PDB entry 6L4U | electron microscopy, 2.40 A resolution | chains B and C of the 28 polymer chains in the assembly

[Chain B]
Protein: Photosystem I P700 chlorophyll a apoprotein A2
Source organism: Chaetoceros gracilis
Sequence (733 residues; row label = number of the first residue in the row):
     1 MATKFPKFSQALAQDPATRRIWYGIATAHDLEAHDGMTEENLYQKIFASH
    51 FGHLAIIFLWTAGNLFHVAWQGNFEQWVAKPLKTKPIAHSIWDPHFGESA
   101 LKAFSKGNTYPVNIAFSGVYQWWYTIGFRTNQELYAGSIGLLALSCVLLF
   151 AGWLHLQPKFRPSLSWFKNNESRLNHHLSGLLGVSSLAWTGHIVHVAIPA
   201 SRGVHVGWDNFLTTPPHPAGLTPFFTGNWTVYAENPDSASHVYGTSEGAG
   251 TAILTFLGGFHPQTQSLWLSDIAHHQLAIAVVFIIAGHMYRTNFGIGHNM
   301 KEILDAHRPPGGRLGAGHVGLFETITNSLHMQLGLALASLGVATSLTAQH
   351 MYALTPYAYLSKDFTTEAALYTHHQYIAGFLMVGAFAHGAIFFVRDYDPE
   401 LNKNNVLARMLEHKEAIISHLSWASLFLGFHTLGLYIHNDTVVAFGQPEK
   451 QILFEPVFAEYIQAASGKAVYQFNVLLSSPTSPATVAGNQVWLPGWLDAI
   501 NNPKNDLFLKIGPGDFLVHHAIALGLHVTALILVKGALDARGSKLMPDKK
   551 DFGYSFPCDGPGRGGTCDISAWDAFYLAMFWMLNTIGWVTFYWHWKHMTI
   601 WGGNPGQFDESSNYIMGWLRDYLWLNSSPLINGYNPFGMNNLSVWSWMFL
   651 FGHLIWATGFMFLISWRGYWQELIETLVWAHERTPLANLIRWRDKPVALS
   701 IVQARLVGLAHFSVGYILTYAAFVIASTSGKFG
Unresolved in the structure: 1, 733
Bound ions: chlorophyll a Mg (32 sites), coordinated by His29, His50, His53, His67, His89, Asp93, His95, His155, His176, His177, His192, His195, His274, His275, Gln276, His288 and 16 more; 4Fe-4S cluster Fe: Cys558, Cys567 (shared with 2 residues of chain A)
Ligand contacts:
  - Fucoxanthin / chlorophyll a: Phe224, Phe225, Trp229, Val281, Ile285, Tyr461, Ile462, Ala465, Ser466, Leu476, Leu477, Ala484, Trp492, Leu493, Trp496, Phe508
  - beta-carotene (BCR), molecule 1: Gly52, Ile56, Leu59, Leu149
  - beta-carotene (BCR), molecule 2: Leu54, Ile57, Phe58, Trp60, Gly180, Leu181, Val184, Ser185, Leu187
  - beta-carotene (BCR), molecule 3: Phe58, Thr61, Leu65, Trp122, Trp123, Ile126, Phe128, Gly137, Leu141, Leu144, Trp208, Phe211, Leu212
  - beta-carotene (BCR), molecule 4: Leu187, Leu221, Phe224, Phe225, Leu277, Val281, Ile284, Ile285, His288
  - beta-carotene (BCR), molecule 5: Met331, Gly334, Leu335, Ala338, Val342, Met382, Ala385, Phe386, Gly389, Phe392, Phe393, Ala537
  - beta-carotene (BCR), molecule 6: Met410, Val534, Leu538
  - beta-carotene (BCR), molecule 7: Val644, Trp647, Met648, Phe651, Trp670, Ile674, Leu677
  - beta-carotene (BCR), molecule 8: Thr684, Pro685, Leu686, Ala687
  - chlorophyll a isomer (CL0): Leu619, Leu623, Trp624, Trp656
  - chlorophyll a (CLA), molecule 1: Phe5, Phe8, Gly24, Ile25, Ala28, His29, Leu31, His34, Ser49, His53, Ile56
  - chlorophyll a (CLA), molecule 2: Thr18, Ile21, Trp22, Ile674, Leu677, Val678, His681, Ile690, Arg691, Trp692, Arg693, Asp694, Pro696, Val697
  - chlorophyll a (CLA), molecule 3: Trp22, Phe651, Leu654, Ile655, Thr658, Met661, Phe662, Leu699, Val707, Ala710, His711, Val714
  - chlorophyll a (CLA), molecule 4: Ile25, Ala26, Thr27, Ala28, His29, Asp30, His330, Leu333, Leu337, Phe380, Leu381, Val383, Gly384, Ala387, His388, Ile391, Arg395, Tyr554, Trp572, Phe575, Phe651, Val714, Leu718
  - chlorophyll a (CLA), molecule 5: His29, Leu31, Glu32, Tyr43, Ile46, Ser49, His50, His53, Leu54, Ile57, Phe167, Arg173, His177, Leu181, Leu329, His330, Gln332, Leu333, Ala336, Leu337, Leu340
  - chlorophyll a (CLA), molecule 6: His29, His53, Ile56, Ile57, Trp60, Leu337, Leu340, Ile377, Phe380, Leu381
  - chlorophyll a (CLA), molecule 7: Phe47, Phe51, Leu144, Val147, Leu148, Phe150, Ala151, Leu154, His155, Lys159, Phe160, Pro162, Trp166
  - chlorophyll a (CLA), molecule 8: Phe47, His50, Phe51, Leu54, Trp166, Phe167, Asn169, Ser172, Arg173, His176, His177, Gly180, Leu181, Leu182, Phe283, Leu340, Leu346
  - chlorophyll a (CLA), molecule 9: Ile56, Leu59, Trp60, Ala62, Gly63, Phe66, His67, Trp70, Gln71, His89, Ser90, Ile91, Trp92, Leu142
  - chlorophyll a (CLA), molecule 10: Ile57, Phe58, Trp60, Thr61, Ser117, Gly118, Val119, Trp122, Ser185, Ala188, Leu340, Ala343, Thr344, Thr347, Met351, Tyr357, Leu370, His373, His374, Ile377, Leu381
  - chlorophyll a (CLA), molecule 11: Trp60, Asn64, His67, Val68, Ala88, His89, Asn113, Ile114, Ala115, Phe116, Ser117, Val119, Val644, Trp645, Met648
  - chlorophyll a (CLA), molecule 12: Trp60, Asn64, Phe116, Ser117, Val119, Ala369, Leu370, Thr372, His373, Tyr376, Ile377, Phe380, Trp645, Met648, Ile717, Leu718, Tyr720, Ala721, Val724, Ile725
  - chlorophyll a (CLA), molecule 13: His89, Ser90, Ile91, Trp92, Asp93, Pro94, His95, Phe96, Phe104, Asn113, Ser643, Val644, Trp647
  - chlorophyll a (CLA), molecule 14: Trp92, Pro94, His95
  - chlorophyll a (CLA), molecule 15: Trp122, Thr125, Ile126, Leu181, Leu182, Ser185, Ser186, Trp189, Leu267, Leu269, Ile272, His275, Gln276, Ile279, Phe283, Ala343, Leu346, Thr347, His350, Met351, Pro356, Tyr357
  - chlorophyll a (CLA), molecule 16: Ile126, Gly127, Phe128, Glu133, Ala136, Gly137, Gly140, Leu141, Leu144, Ser185, Ala188, Trp189, Gly191, His192, His195, Val196, Val206, Gly207, Trp208, Phe211
  - chlorophyll a (CLA), molecule 17: Trp166, Asn169, Ser172, His176, Thr292, Asn293, Phe294
  - chlorophyll a (CLA), molecule 18: Asn170, Arg173, Leu174, His177, Leu178, Leu182, Met300, Leu304, Phe322, Ile325, Thr326, Leu335, Ala336, Ser339, Ala343
  - chlorophyll a (CLA), molecule 19: Leu174, Leu178, Leu182, Val282, Phe283, Ala286, Met289, Tyr290, Met300, Ile303, Leu304
  - chlorophyll a (CLA), molecule 20: Asn175, His176, Ser179, Gly180, Val184, Ile284, Gly287, His288, Met289, Tyr290, Thr292, Phe294, Ile296
  - chlorophyll a (CLA), molecule 21: Leu187, Ala188, Thr190, Gly191, Val194, His195, Phe211, Leu212, Thr213, Thr214, Pro215, Pro216, His217, Gly220, Leu221, Phe224, Tyr232, Ile253, Leu254, Leu277
  - chlorophyll a (CLA), molecule 22: Phe224, Gly227, Trp229, Thr230, Tyr232, Ala233, Leu254, Thr255, Phe256, His274, Leu277, Ala278, Val281, Val491
  - chlorophyll a (CLA), molecule 23: Phe224, Phe225, Thr226, Gly227, Trp229
  - chlorophyll a (CLA), molecule 24: Thr255, Phe256, Gly258, Gly259, Leu267, Asp271, Ile272, His274, His275, Ala278, Ile279, His350, Leu354, Pro356, Trp492, Trp496
  - chlorophyll a (CLA), molecule 25: Ile285, His288, Met289, Ile296, Gly297, His298
  - chlorophyll a (CLA), molecule 26: Met289, His298, Glu302, Ile303, Ala306, His307
  - chlorophyll a (CLA), molecule 27: Ile303, Leu304, His307, Leu314, His318, Leu321, Ile325, Met331, Val406, Leu407, Met410, Leu476, Ser482, Pro483, Ala484, Ala487, Gly488, Val491, Trp492
  - chlorophyll a (CLA), molecule 28: Ala306, His307, Arg308, Pro309, Pro310, Arg313, Leu314
  - chlorophyll a (CLA), molecule 29: Arg313, Leu314, Gly315, Val406, Arg409, Met410, Glu412, His413, Ala416, Ile417, His420
  - chlorophyll a (CLA), molecule 30: Leu335, Ser339, Val342, Leu346, Gln349, His350, Tyr352, Ala353, Leu354, Leu507, Phe508
  - chlorophyll a (CLA), molecule 31: Val342, Ser345, Leu346, Gln349, Gln375, Gly379, Met382, Phe386, Leu526, Thr529, Ala530, Leu533, Met582, Thr585, Ile586
  - chlorophyll a (CLA), molecule 32: Gln349, Tyr352, Tyr371, Gln375, Phe458, Ala459, Ile462, Gln463, Phe508, Leu509, Ile511, His519, Ile522, Leu526, Val589, Tyr592, Trp593, Lys596
  - chlorophyll a (CLA), molecule 33: Ala416, His420, Trp423
  - chlorophyll a (CLA), molecule 34: Ile417, His420, Leu421, Trp423, Ala424, Ala523, Leu526, His527
  - chlorophyll a (CLA), molecule 35: Ser419, His420, Ser422, Trp423, Leu426, Phe430
  - chlorophyll a (CLA), molecule 36: Ser422, Ser425, Leu426, Gly429, Phe430, Leu433, Gly434, Leu524, Val528, Leu531, Ile532, Leu577, Phe580, Trp581
  - chlorophyll a (CLA), molecule 37: Trp423, Leu426, Phe427, Phe430, His431
  - chlorophyll a (CLA), molecule 38: Trp423, Phe427, Leu428, Phe454, Glu455, Pro456, Val457, Phe458, Ala459, Asp515, Phe516, His519, His520, Ala523, His527
  - chlorophyll a (CLA), molecule 39: Phe430, His431, Gly434, Leu435, Ile437, His438, Thr441, Val442, Phe445, Lys450, Ile452
  - chlorophyll a (CLA), molecule 40: Thr432, Leu433, Tyr436, Val518, Ala521, Leu524, Asn584, Trp588, Phe591, Ile615, Trp618, Leu619, Leu623, Ser627, Ile631, Phe649, His653, Trp656, Phe712, Tyr716, Thr719, Tyr720, Phe723
  - chlorophyll a (CLA), molecule 41: Leu433, Ile437, Asp440, Thr441, Leu524, Phe580, Trp581, Asn584, Trp588, Ile615, Leu619, Trp656, Phe712, Tyr716
  - chlorophyll a (CLA), molecule 42: Val457, Phe458, Tyr461, Phe473
  - chlorophyll a (CLA), molecule 43: Trp647, Leu650, Phe651, His653, Leu654, Trp656, Ala657, Phe660
  - chlorophyll a (CLA), molecule 44: Leu654, Ala657, Thr658, Phe660, Met661, Ile664, Ser665, Tyr669, Trp670, Leu673
  - chlorophyll a (CLA), molecule 45: Leu677, Ala680, His681, Thr684, Ala687, Ile690
  - chlorophyll a (CLA), molecule 46: Trp679, Ala680, Arg683, Thr684, Pro685
  - chlorophyll a (CLA), molecule 47: Thr684, Pro685, Leu686, Ala687, Leu689
  - phylloquinone (PQN): Ile21, Trp22, Met661, Phe662, Ser665, Trp666, Arg667, Trp670, Ile674, Val697, Ala698, Leu699, Ser700, Ala704
  - 4Fe-4S cluster (SF4): Cys558, Gly560, Pro561, Thr566, Cys567, Trp666, Ile701, Arg705

[Chain C]
Protein: Photosystem I iron-sulfur center
Source organism: Chaetoceros gracilis
Sequence (81 residues; each row starts with the number of its first residue):
     1 MSHTVKIYDTCIGCTQCVRACPTDVLEMVPWDGCKSGQIASSPRVEDCVG
    51 CKRCETACPTDFLSVRVYLGAETTRSLGLAY
Unresolved in the structure: 1
Bound ions: 4Fe-4S cluster Fe site 1: Cys11, Cys14, Cys17, Cys58; 4Fe-4S cluster Fe site 2: Cys21, Cys48, Cys51, Cys54
Ligand contacts:
  - 4Fe-4S cluster (SF4), molecule 1: Val5, Cys21, Pro22, Thr23, Val25, Leu26, Cys48, Val49, Gly50, Cys51, Lys52, Arg53, Cys54, Val67
  - 4Fe-4S cluster (SF4), molecule 2: Cys11, Ile12, Gly13, Cys14, Thr15, Gln16, Cys17, Met28, Ala40, Ala57, Cys58, Pro59, Thr60, Ser64, Val65

[How chain B and chain C interact]
Pairs across the interface (32):
  Ala11(B) with Ala71(C), hydrophobic
  Asp15(B) with Glu72(C)
  Pro16(B) with Glu72(C); Thr73(C); Thr74(C)
  Ala17(B) with Leu77(C), hydrophobic
  Arg19(B) with Glu72(C)
  Met546(B) with Arg66(C)
  Pro547(B) with Phe62(C)
  Asp548(B) with Phe62(C); Arg66(C), salt bridge
  Phe552(B) with Lys52(C); Arg66(C); Val67(C); Tyr68(C), hydrophobic
  Asp559(B) with Lys52(C), salt bridge; Glu55(C); Arg66(C), salt bridge
  Gly562(B) with Thr56(C)
  Arg563(B) with Phe62(C); Leu63(C); Arg66(C)
  Gln671(B) with Leu79(C); Tyr81(C), hydrogen bond
  Glu675(B) with Tyr81(C)
  Val678(B) with Tyr81(C), hydrophobic
  Lys695(B) with Thr74(C); Leu79(C); Tyr81(C), hydrogen bond (side chain-backbone)
  Pro696(B) with Tyr81(C), hydrogen bond (backbone-side chain)
  Val697(B) with Leu79(C), hydrophobic; Tyr81(C)
Interface residues without a listed pair, chain B (23 interface residues in all): Gln14, Leu545, Asp551, Gly560, Ile674

[Overview]
23 residues of chain B face 15 of chain C across their interface, with 3 hydrogen bonds and 3 salt bridges.
Polar pairs include Asp548(B)-Arg66(C), Asp559(B)-Lys52(C) and Asp559(B)-Arg66(C).
Chain B is Photosystem I P700 chlorophyll a apoprotein A2 and chain C is Photosystem I iron-sulfur center,
both from Chaetoceros gracilis; the structure, Structure of the PSI-FCPI supercomplex from diatom, was
determined by electron microscopy together with 6L4T from the same study.
